Entry 8U9P (electron microscopy, 3.20 A resolution); this record covers chains A and F of the 7 polymer chains in the assembly.

Chain A:
Protein: Cell division control protein 48
Organism: Saccharomyces cerevisiae
Notes: EC 3.6.4.6
UniProt: P25694 (CDC48_YEAST); the construct lacks a stretch of the UniProt sequence, so the offset changes along the chain: 1-725 = UniProt 1-725; 726-816 = UniProt 745-835
Chain sequence (835 residues; row label = number of the first residue in the row; a row labelled like 725A-725S holds insertion residues (725A, then the next letters in order)):
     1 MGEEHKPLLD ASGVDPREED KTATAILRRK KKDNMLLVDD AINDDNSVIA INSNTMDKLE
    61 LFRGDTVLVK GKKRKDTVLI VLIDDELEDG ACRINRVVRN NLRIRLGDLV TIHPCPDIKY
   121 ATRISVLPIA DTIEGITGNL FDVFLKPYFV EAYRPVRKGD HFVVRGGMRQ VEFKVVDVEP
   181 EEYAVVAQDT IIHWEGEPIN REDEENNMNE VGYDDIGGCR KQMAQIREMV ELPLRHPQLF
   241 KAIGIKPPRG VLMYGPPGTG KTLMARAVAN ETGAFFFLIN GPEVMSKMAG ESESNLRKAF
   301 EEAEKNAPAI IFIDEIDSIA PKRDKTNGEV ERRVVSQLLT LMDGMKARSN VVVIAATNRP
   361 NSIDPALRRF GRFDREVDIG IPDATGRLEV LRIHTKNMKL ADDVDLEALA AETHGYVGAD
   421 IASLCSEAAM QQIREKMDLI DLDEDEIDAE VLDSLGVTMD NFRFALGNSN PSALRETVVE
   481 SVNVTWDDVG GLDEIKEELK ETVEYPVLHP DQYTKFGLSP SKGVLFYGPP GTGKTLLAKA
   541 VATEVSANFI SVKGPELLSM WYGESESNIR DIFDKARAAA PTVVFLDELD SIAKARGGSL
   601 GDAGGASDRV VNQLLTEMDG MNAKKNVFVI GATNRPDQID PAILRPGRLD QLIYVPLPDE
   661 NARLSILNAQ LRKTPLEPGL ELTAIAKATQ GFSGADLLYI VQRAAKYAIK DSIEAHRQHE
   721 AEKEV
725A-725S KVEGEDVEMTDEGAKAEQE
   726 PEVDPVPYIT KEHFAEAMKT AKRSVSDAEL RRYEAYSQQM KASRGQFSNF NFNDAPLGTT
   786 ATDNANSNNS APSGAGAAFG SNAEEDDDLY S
Not modelled in the structure: 1-210, 725A-725S, 765-816
Swiss-Prot annotation at these positions:
  - binding site (ATP): Pro-257 to Leu-263, Asn-358, His-394, Gly-531 to Leu-536
  - modified residue: Ser-472 (Phosphoserine), Ser-519 (Phosphoserine), Thr-725J (Phosphothreonine), Ser-751 (Phosphoserine)
  - cross-link (Glycyl lysine isopeptide (Lys-Gly)): Lys-305 (interchain with G-Cter in ubiquitin), Lys-322 (interchain with G-Cter in ubiquitin), Lys-346 (interchain with G-Cter in ubiquitin), Lys-522 (interchain with G-Cter in ubiquitin), Lys-539 (interchain with G-Cter in ubiquitin), Lys-594 (interchain with G-Cter in ubiquitin), Lys-673 (interchain with G-Cter in ubiquitin)
Bound ions: Mg2+ site 1: Thr-262 (together with 08T); Mg2+ site 2: Thr-535 (together with 08T)
Residues lining bound ligands:
  - 08T ([[[(2R,3S,4R,5R)-5-(6-aminopurin-9-yl)-3,4-bis(oxidanyl)oxolan-2-yl]methoxy-oxidanyl-phosphoryl]oxy-oxidanyl-phosphoryl]oxy-tris(fluoranyl)beryllium), molecule 1: Asp-215, Ile-216, Gly-217, Pro-256, Pro-257, Gly-258, Thr-259, Gly-260, Lys-261, Thr-262, Leu-263, Asn-358, Val-390, His-394, Gly-418, Ala-419
  - 08T, molecule 2: Asp-488, Val-489, Gly-490, Leu-492, Pro-529, Pro-530, Gly-531, Thr-532, Gly-533, Lys-534, Thr-535, Leu-536, Asn-634, Ile-666, Gln-670, Gly-694, Ala-695, Leu-698
From the paper describing this entry:
  - catalytic residues: Glu-315, Arg-369, Arg-372, Glu-588, Arg-645, Arg-648 (citing earlier work)

Chain F:
Protein: Cell division control protein 48
Organism: Saccharomyces cerevisiae
Notes: EC 3.6.4.6
UniProt: P25694 (CDC48_YEAST); residues 1-835 here = UniProt positions 1-835
Chain sequence (835 residues; row label = number of the first residue in the row):
     1 MGEEHKPLLD ASGVDPREED KTATAILRRK KKDNMLLVDD AINDDNSVIA INSNTMDKLE
    61 LFRGDTVLVK GKKRKDTVLI VLIDDELEDG ACRINRVVRN NLRIRLGDLV TIHPCPDIKY
   121 ATRISVLPIA DTIEGITGNL FDVFLKPYFV EAYRPVRKGD HFVVRGGMRQ VEFKVVDVEP
   181 EEYAVVAQDT IIHWEGEPIN REDEENNMNE VGYDDIGGCR KQMAQIREMV ELPLRHPQLF
   241 KAIGIKPPRG VLMYGPPGTG KTLMARAVAN ETGAFFFLIN GPEVMSKMAG ESESNLRKAF
   301 EEAEKNAPAI IFIDEIDSIA PKRDKTNGEV ERRVVSQLLT LMDGMKARSN VVVIAATNRP
   361 NSIDPALRRF GRFDREVDIG IPDATGRLEV LRIHTKNMKL ADDVDLEALA AETHGYVGAD
   421 IASLCSEAAM QQIREKMDLI DLDEDEIDAE VLDSLGVTMD NFRFALGNSN PSALRETVVE
   481 SVNVTWDDVG GLDEIKEELK ETVEYPVLHP DQYTKFGLSP SKGVLFYGPP GTGKTLLAKA
   541 VATEVSANFI SVKGPELLSM WYGESESNIR DIFDKARAAA PTVVFLDELD SIAKARGGSL
   601 GDAGGASDRV VNQLLTEMDG MNAKKNVFVI GATNRPDQID PAILRPGRLD QLIYVPLPDE
   661 NARLSILNAQ LRKTPLEPGL ELTAIAKATQ GFSGADLLYI VQRAAKYAIK DSIEAHRQHE
   721 AEKEVKVEGE DVEMTDEGAK AEQEPEVDPV PYITKEHFAE AMKTAKRSVS DAELRRYEAY
   781 SQQMKASRGQ FSNFNFNDAP LGTTATDNAN SNNSAPSGAG AAFGSNAEED DDLYS
Not modelled in the structure: 1-220, 381-382, 471-484, 517-521, 530-531, 656-658, 726-743, 770-835
Swiss-Prot annotation at these positions:
  - binding site (ATP): Pro-257 to Leu-263, Asn-358, His-394, Gly-531 to Leu-536
  - modified residue: Ser-472 (Phosphoserine), Ser-519 (Phosphoserine), Thr-735 (Phosphothreonine), Ser-770 (Phosphoserine)
  - cross-link (Glycyl lysine isopeptide (Lys-Gly)): Lys-305 (interchain with G-Cter in ubiquitin), Lys-322 (interchain with G-Cter in ubiquitin), Lys-346 (interchain with G-Cter in ubiquitin), Lys-522 (interchain with G-Cter in ubiquitin), Lys-539 (interchain with G-Cter in ubiquitin), Lys-594 (interchain with G-Cter in ubiquitin), Lys-673 (interchain with G-Cter in ubiquitin)
  - mutagenesis: Lys-261 (K261A: Moderate reduction in growth rate; K261T: Probable loss of ATP binding. Complete loss of catalytic activity), Glu-315 (E315A: Moderate reduction in growth rate; E315D: Severe loss of catalytic activity without affecting cooperativity between the 2 ATP-binding regions. Slight reduction in growth rate ...), Asn-358 (N358A: Slight reduction in growth rate. Restores cell growth; when associated with Q-315), Arg-369 (R369A: No effect on growth rate. Restores cell growth; when associated with Q-315), Pro-471 (P471A/S: Restores cell growth; when associated with Q-315), Arg-475 (R475H: Restores cell growth; when associated with Q-315), Lys-534 (K534A/T: Severe loss of catalytic activity. Lethal), Glu-588 (E588D: Moderate reduction in growth rate; E588Q: Lethal), Arg-645 (R645A: Lethal)
From the paper describing this entry:
  - catalytic residues: Glu-315, Arg-369, Arg-372, Glu-588, Arg-645, Arg-648 (citing earlier work)

Chain A / chain F interface:
Pairs across the interface (24; chain A residue first):
  Glu-228(A) with Met-430(F); Ile-433(F)
  His-236(A) with Leu-442(F); Ile-447(F)
  Gln-238(A) with Leu-452(F)
  Leu-239(A) with Ile-433(F), hydrophobic
  Ala-242(A) with Met-398(F); Lys-399(F); Leu-455(F), hydrophobic
  Ile-243(A) with Met-398(F); Ala-429(F), hydrophobic
  Gly-244(A) with Asn-397(F)
  Ile-245(A) with Ser-426(F)
  Tyr-505(A) with Ile-709(F)
  His-509(A) with Ile-713(F); His-716(F)
  Gln-512(A) with Ser-712(F)
  Leu-518(A) with Gln-702(F)
  Gly-597(A) with Ser-559(F); Met-560(F)
  Gly-598(A) with Met-560(F); Trp-561(F), hydrogen bond (backbone-backbone)
  Ser-599(A) with Trp-561(F)
  Leu-600(A) with Trp-561(F)
Also at the interface, not in a pair above, chain A (20 interface residues in all): Leu-232, Phe-370, Lys-515, Phe-516
Also at the interface, not in a pair above, chain F (28 interface residues in all): Ala-419, Ala-422, Arg-434, Asp-443, Glu-444, Ala-705, Arg-717, Val-750, Pro-751

Summary:
20 residues of chain A and 28 residues of chain F are in contact, with 1 hydrogen bond. The hydrogen-bonded
pair Gly-598(A)/Trp-561(F) is a backbone contact. Ligands of chain A: compound 08T. The paper reports
catalytic residues Glu-315(A), Arg-369(A) and Glu-315(F) among others.
Both chains are Cell division control protein 48 (Saccharomyces cerevisiae). Entry 8U9P (Cdc48-Shp1 unfolding
native substrate, Class 2) was determined by electron microscopy (same publication as 8U7T, 8U8I, 8U9C, 8U9Q,
8U9Z, 8UA0 and 3 further entries).
